Entry 9KI1 (electron microscopy, 3.30 A resolution); this record covers chains I and c of the 60 polymer chains in the assembly.

== Chain I ==
Protein: Baseplate protein gp47
Organism: Escherichia phage Mu
UniProt: Q9T1V2 (BP47_BPMU); residues 1-360 here = UniProt positions 1-360
Chain sequence (360 residues; row label = number of the first residue in the row):
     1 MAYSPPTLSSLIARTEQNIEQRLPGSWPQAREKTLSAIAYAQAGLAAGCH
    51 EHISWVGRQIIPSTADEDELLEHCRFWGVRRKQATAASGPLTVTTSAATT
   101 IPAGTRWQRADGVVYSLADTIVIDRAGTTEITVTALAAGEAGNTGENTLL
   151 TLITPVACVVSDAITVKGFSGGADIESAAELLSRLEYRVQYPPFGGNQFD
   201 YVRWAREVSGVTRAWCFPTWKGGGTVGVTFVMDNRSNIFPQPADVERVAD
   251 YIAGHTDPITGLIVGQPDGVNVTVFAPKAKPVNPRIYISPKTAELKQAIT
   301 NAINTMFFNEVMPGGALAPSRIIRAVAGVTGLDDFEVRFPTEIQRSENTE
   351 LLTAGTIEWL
Not modelled in the structure: 1-3, 360

== Chain c ==
Protein: Baseplate protein gp48
Organism: Escherichia phage Mu
UniProt: Q9T1V1 (BP48_BPMU); residue numbers follow UniProt; this construct covers 1-180
Chain sequence (180 residues; each row starts with the number of its first residue):
     1 MAVTPWQTAFLQLLPSGLAWNKSPDSKLSALAQAISDVIATAADDARQML
    51 RERFPSTSRWYLGEWESFLGLPDCTSENGTLSERQRAAANKMRMTGNLSR
   101 RFYEWLAAQYGFTVRLTDSTEGQWVTQVNIYGIKNYRNATVLDNVLTPLR
   151 VYESGALECLLEKYKPAHQIYKFVYHDGDN
Not modelled in the structure: 1-3, 178-180

== Chain I / chain c interface ==
Pairs across the interface - 67 pairs, chain I then chain c:
  Arg14(I) with Thr41(c), hydrogen bond
  Thr15(I) with Val38(c)
  Asn18(I) with Ala34(c); Asp37(c)
  Ile19(I) with Ala34(c), hydrophobic
  Arg22(I) with Ala30(c); Gln33(c), hydrogen bond; Ala34(c); Asp37(c), salt bridge
  Leu23(I) with Lys27(c)
  Ile38(I) with Ile35(c), hydrophobic
  Gln42(I) with Ile35(c); Ile39(c)
  Ala46(I) with Val38(c), hydrophobic
  Cys49(I) with Ala42(c), hydrophobic
  His50(I) with Ala42(c); Asp45(c)
  Ile53(I) with Ala42(c); Ala46(c), hydrophobic; Met49(c), hydrophobic
  Gly57(I) with Tyr61(c)
  Arg58(I) with Tyr61(c), hydrogen bond (backbone-side chain)
  Ile60(I) with Arg53(c); Trp65(c), hydrophobic
  Ile61(I) with Glu64(c); Trp65(c)
  Pro62(I) with Phe68(c), hydrophobic
  Ser63(I) with Phe68(c)
  Trp77(I) with Met92(c)
  Glu186(I) with Phe68(c)
  Val189(I) with Phe68(c), hydrophobic; Leu69(c), hydrophobic
  Gln190(I) with Phe68(c); Leu69(c); Gly70(c); Lys91(c), hydrogen bond (backbone-side chain)
  Pro192(I) with Met94(c)
  Pro193(I) with Thr95(c); Gly96(c)
  Phe194(I) with Met94(c), hydrophobic; Gly96(c); Asn97(c); Leu98(c); Phe102(c), hydrophobic; Tyr164(c), hydrophobic
  Gly195(I) with Leu98(c)
  Gly196(I) with Leu98(c); Ala167(c), hydrogen bond (backbone-backbone)
  Asn197(I) with Tyr103(c); Tyr164(c); Lys165(c)
  Gln198(I) with Lys163(c)
  Phe199(I) with Lys163(c)
  Tyr201(I) with Ala167(c), hydrophobic
  Pro218(I) with Lys165(c); Ala167(c)
  Thr219(I) with Ala167(c), hydrogen bond (backbone-backbone); His168(c); Gln169(c)
  Gly223(I) with Trp124(c); His168(c)
  Gly224(I) with Trp124(c); His168(c)
  Val226(I) with Ala167(c), hydrophobic; His168(c)
  Gly269(I) with Trp124(c)
  Val270(I) with His168(c)
Other interface residues (no listed pair), chain I (42 interface residues in all): Leu11, Leu35, Arg188, Pro267
Other interface residues (no listed pair), chain c (41 interface residues in all): Leu31, Glu52, Ser67, Pro166, Ile170

== Overview ==
Chain I and chain c form an interface of 42 and 41 residues respectively, with 6 hydrogen bonds and 1 salt
bridge. Polar pairs include Arg22(I)-Asp37(c), Arg14(I)-Thr41(c) and Arg22(I)-Gln33(c).
Here chain I is Baseplate protein gp47 and chain c is Baseplate protein gp48, both from Escherichia phage Mu.
Entry 9KI1 (Baseplate structure of Escherichia phage Mu) was determined by electron microscopy, deposited
together with 9LJ8, 9JOD, 9KHX, 9KHY and 9KNU.
